3P1P - chains A and P; structure by X-ray diffraction, 1.95 A resolution.

# Chain A
Protein: 14-3-3 protein sigma
Organism: Homo sapiens
UniProtKB: P31947 (1433S_HUMAN); numbering as in UniProt (aligned over 1-231)
Chain sequence (236 residues; row label = number of the first residue in the row; numbers below 1 keep their minus sign (Gly-4 is residue -4)):
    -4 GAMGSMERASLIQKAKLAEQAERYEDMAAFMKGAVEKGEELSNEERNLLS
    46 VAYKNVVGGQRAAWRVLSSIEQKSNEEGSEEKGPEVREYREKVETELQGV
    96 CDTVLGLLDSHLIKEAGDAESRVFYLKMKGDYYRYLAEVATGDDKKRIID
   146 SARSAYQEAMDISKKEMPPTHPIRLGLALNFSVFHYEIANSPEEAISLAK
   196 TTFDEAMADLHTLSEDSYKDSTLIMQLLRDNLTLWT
Construct notes: expression tag (-4 to 0); engineered mutation Asn38 (Cys in P31947), His166 (Asn in P31947)
Ion coordination: Mg2+ site 1 near Glu2 (its only coordinating residue here); Mg2+ site 2 near Glu75 (its only coordinating residue here); Mg2+ site 3 near Glu188 (its only coordinating residue here)
UniProt features mapped onto this chain:
  - site (Interaction with phosphoserine on interacting protein): Arg56, Arg129
  - modified residue (Phosphoserine): Ser5, Ser74

# Chain P
Protein: 6-mer peptide from Potassium channel subfamily K member 9
UniProtKB: Q9NPC2 (KCNK9_HUMAN); residues 369-374 here = UniProt positions 369-374
Chain sequence (6 residues; numbered 369 to 374; the number before each row is that of its first residue):
   369 KRRKSV
Modified / non-standard residues: Ser373 (phosphoserine; SEP)
What the authors report for this chain:
  - post-translational modification sites: Ser373 (citing earlier work)

# Interface between chain A and chain P
Contacting residue pairs - 30 pairs, chain A then chain P:
  Lys49(A) - Ser373(P)
  Lys49(A) - Val374(P)
  Arg56(A) - Arg370(P)
  Arg56(A) - Arg371(P)
  Arg56(A) - Ser373(P)
  Arg60(A) - Arg370(P)
  Lys122(A) - Val374(P)  hydrogen bond (side chain-backbone)
  Asp126(A) - Val374(P)
  Arg129(A) - Arg371(P)
  Arg129(A) - Ser373(P)
  Tyr130(A) - Ser373(P)
  Glu133(A) - Arg371(P)  salt bridge
  Gly171(A) - Val374(P)
  Leu174(A) - Lys372(P)
  Leu174(A) - Ser373(P)
  Leu174(A) - Val374(P)
  Asn175(A) - Ser373(P)
  Asn175(A) - Val374(P)  hydrogen bond (side chain-backbone)
  Val178(A) - Arg371(P)
  Val178(A) - Lys372(P)
  Glu182(A) - Arg371(P)  salt bridge
  Leu222(A) - Lys372(P)
  Leu222(A) - Val374(P)  hydrophobic
  Asp225(A) - Lys372(P)  salt bridge
  Asn226(A) - Arg371(P)
  Asn226(A) - Lys372(P)  hydrogen bond (side chain-backbone)
  Leu229(A) - Lys369(P)
  Leu229(A) - Arg370(P)
  Leu229(A) - Arg371(P)
  Trp230(A) - Arg371(P)

# In short
Chain A and chain P form an interface of 18 and 6 residues respectively, with 3 hydrogen bonds and 3 salt
bridges. Polar pairs include Glu133(A)-Arg371(P), Glu182(A)-Arg371(P) and Asp225(A)-Lys372(P). The paper
reports a modification site at Ser373(P).
Chain A is 14-3-3 protein sigma (Homo sapiens) and chain P is a 6-mer peptide from Potassium channel subfamily
K member 9; the structure, Crystal structure of human 14-3-3 sigma C38N/N166H in complex with TASK-3 peptide,
was determined by X-ray diffraction, deposited together with 3P1N, 3P1O, 3P1Q, 3P1R, 3P1S, 3SMK and 8 further
entries.
